PDB entry 6V3K | electron microscopy, 3.40 A resolution | chains B and C of the 6 polymer chains in the assembly

# Chain B (and C)
Protein: Chimeric Sso7d and HIV-1 integrase
From: Saccharolobus solfataricus (strain ATCC 35092 / DSM 1617 / JCM 11322 / P2)
Notes: chain C of this document is another copy of the same molecule, construct and numbering; everything in this record applies to it too
UniProtKB: chimeric construct of P39476, Q76353: residues -74 to -11 from P39476 (DN7D_SACS2) positions 1-64 (UniProt number = residue number + 75); residues 1-288 from Q76353 positions 1-288 (same numbers)
Amino-acid sequence (383 residues; each row starts with the number of its first residue; numbers below 1 keep their minus sign (Met-94 is residue -94)):
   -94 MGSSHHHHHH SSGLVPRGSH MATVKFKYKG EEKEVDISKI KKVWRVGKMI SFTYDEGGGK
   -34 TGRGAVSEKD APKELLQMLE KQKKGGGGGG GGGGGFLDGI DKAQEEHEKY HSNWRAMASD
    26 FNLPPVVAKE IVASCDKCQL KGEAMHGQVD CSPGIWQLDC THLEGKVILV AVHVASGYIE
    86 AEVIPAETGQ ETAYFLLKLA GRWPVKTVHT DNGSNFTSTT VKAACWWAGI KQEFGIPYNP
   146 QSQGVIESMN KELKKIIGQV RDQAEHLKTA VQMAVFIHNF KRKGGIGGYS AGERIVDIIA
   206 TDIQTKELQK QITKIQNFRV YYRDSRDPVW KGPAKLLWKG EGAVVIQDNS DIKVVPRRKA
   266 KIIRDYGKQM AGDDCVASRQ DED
Unresolved in the structure: -94 to 0, 44-56, 140-148, 229-234, 271-288 (chain C: -94 to 212, 278-288)
Construct notes: expression tag (-94 to -75); linker (-10 to 0)
UniProt features mapped onto this chain:
  - modified residue (N6-methyllysine): Lys-70, Lys-68, Lys-14, Lys-12, Lys-11
Bound ions: Zn2+: His12, His16, Cys40, Cys43
From the paper describing this entry:
  - binding site for the ligand QUW: Asn117, Tyr143

# Chain B / chain C interface
Contacting residue pairs - 10 pairs, chain B then chain C:
  Pro30(B) with Gln274(C)
  Val31(B) with Gln274(C)
  Ala205(B) with Tyr271(C)
  Ile208(B) with Tyr271(C), hydrophobic
  Gln209(B) with Tyr271(C); Lys273(C)
  Glu212(B) with Tyr271(C)
  Leu213(B) with Gln274(C)
  Gln216(B) with Met275(C)
  Trp243(B) with Met275(C), hydrogen bond (side chain-backbone)
Also at the interface, not in a pair above, chain B (10 interface residues in all): Trp19

# Overview
Chain B and chain C form an interface of 10 and 4 residues respectively; the contacts include 1 hydrogen bond.
The hydrogen-bonded pair is Trp243(B)-Met275(C). His12(B), His16(B), Cys40(B) and Cys43(B) form the Zn2+ site.
The paper reports a binding site for the ligand QUW at Asn117(B) and Tyr143(B).
Both chains are Chimeric Sso7d and HIV-1 integrase (Saccharolobus solfataricus (strain ATCC 35092 / DSM 1617 /
JCM 11322 / P2)). Entry 6V3K (Structure of HIV cleaved synaptic complex (CSC) intasome bound with magnesium
and INSTI XZ419 (compound 4c)) was determined by electron microscopy, deposited together with 6PUT, 6PUW, 6PUY
and 6PUZ.
